PDB entry 8BFW | X-ray diffraction, 2.33 A resolution | chains A and C of the 4 polymer chains in the assembly

# Chain A (and C)
Name: Processed angiotensin-converting enzyme 2
Source organism: Homo sapiens
Notes: chain C of this document is another copy of the same molecule, construct and numbering; everything in this record applies to it too
Reference sequence: Q9BYF1 (ACE2_HUMAN); residues 19-615 here = UniProt positions 19-615
Sequence (609 residues; each row starts with the number of its first residue):
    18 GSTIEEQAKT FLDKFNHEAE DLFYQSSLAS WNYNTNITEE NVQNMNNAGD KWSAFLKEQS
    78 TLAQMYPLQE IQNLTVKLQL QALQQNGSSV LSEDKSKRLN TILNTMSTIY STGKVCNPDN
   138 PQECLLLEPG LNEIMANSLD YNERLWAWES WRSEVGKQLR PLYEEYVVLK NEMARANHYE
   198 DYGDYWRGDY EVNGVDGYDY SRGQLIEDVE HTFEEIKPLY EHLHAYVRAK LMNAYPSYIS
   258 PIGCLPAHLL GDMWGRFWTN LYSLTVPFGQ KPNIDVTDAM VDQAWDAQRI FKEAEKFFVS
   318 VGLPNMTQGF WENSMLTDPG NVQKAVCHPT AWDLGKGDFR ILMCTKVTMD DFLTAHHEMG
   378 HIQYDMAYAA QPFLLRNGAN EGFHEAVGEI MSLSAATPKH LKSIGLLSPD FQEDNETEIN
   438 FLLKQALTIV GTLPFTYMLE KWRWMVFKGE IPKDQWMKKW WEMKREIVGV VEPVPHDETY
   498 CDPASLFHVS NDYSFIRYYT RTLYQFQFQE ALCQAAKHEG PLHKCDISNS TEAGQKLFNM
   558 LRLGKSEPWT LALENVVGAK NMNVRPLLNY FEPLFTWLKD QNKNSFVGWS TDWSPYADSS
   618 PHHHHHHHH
Disordered / not traced: 18, 615-626 (chain C: 18-23, 615-626)
Sequence notes: expression tag (18, 616-626)
UniProt features mapped onto this chain:
  - region (Interaction with SARS-CoV spike glycoprotein): D30 to Y41, M82 to P84, K353 to R357
  - active site: E375 (Proton acceptor), H505 (Proton donor)
  - binding site (chloride): R169, W477, K481
  - binding site (substrate): R273, H345, P346, Y515
  - binding site (Zn(2+)): H374, H378, E402
  - glycosylation (N-linked (GlcNAc...) asparagine): N53, N90, N103, N322, N432, N546
  - mutagenesis: S19 (S19P: Increases slightly the interaction with RBD domain of SARS-CoV-2 spike protein), Q24 to K26 (Slightly inhibits interaction with SARS-CoV spike glycoprotein), Q24 (Q24T: Increases slightly the interaction with RBD domain of SARS-CoV-2 spike protein), A25 (A25V: Increases slightly the interaction with RBD domain of SARS-CoV-2 spike protein), T27 (T27Y: Increases slightly the interaction with RBD domain of SARS-CoV-2 spike protein. In sACE2.v2.2; increases interaction with RBD domain of SARS-CoV-2 spike protein ...), L29 (L29F: Increases slightly the interaction with RBD domain of SARS-CoV-2 spike protein), K31 (K31D: Abolishes interaction with SARS-CoV spike glycoprotein; K31Y: Increases slightly the interaction with RBD domain of SARS-CoV-2 spike protein), N33 (N33D: Increases slightly the interaction with RBD domain of SARS-CoV-2 spike protein), H34 (H34A: Increases slightly the interaction with RBD domain of SARS-CoV-2 spike protein), E37 (E37A: No effect on interaction with SARS-CoV spike glycoprotein), D38 (D38A: No effect on interaction with SARS-CoV spike glycoprotein), L39 (L39R: Increases slightly the interaction with RBD domain of SARS-CoV-2 spike protein), 48 further mutagenesis entries in UniProt
Cystine bridges: C133-C141, C344-C361, C530-C542
From the paper describing this entry:
  - specificity-determining residues: G352 (proposed by the authors, not directly observed)

# Chain A / chain C interface
Contacting residue pairs (30; chain A residue first):
  Q86(A) - S106(C)  hydrogen bond
  Q86(A) - L108(C)  hydrogen bond (side chain-backbone)
  Q86(A) - E110(C)
  Q102(A) - H195(C)  hydrogen bond
  S106(A) - Q86(C)
  V107(A) - Q86(C)
  E189(A) - N210(C)
  R192(A) - N210(C)
  N194(A) - N194(C)
  N194(A) - H195(C)
  H195(A) - Q102(C)
  H195(A) - N194(C)
  H195(A) - H195(C)
  H195(A) - Y196(C)  hydrogen bond
  H195(A) - R219(C)  hydrogen bond (backbone-side chain)
  Y196(A) - H195(C)
  Y196(A) - R219(C)
  E197(A) - D201(C)
  E197(A) - R219(C)
  D201(A) - E197(C)
  E208(A) - R192(C)
  N210(A) - E189(C)  hydrogen bond (side chain-backbone)
  N210(A) - R192(C)
  N210(A) - A193(C)
  G211(A) - E189(C)
  S218(A) - R192(C)
  R219(A) - H195(C)  hydrogen bond (side chain-backbone)
  R219(A) - Y196(C)
  R219(A) - E197(C)
  G220(A) - E197(C)
Other interface residues (no listed pair), chain A (24 interface residues in all): Q81, L108, S109, A193, R204, D213, D216
Other interface residues (no listed pair), chain C (22 interface residues in all): Q81, S109, K112, S113, E208, S218, G220

# In short
24 residues of chain A face 22 of chain C across their interface; the contacts include 7 hydrogen bonds. Polar
pairs include Q86(A)-S106(C), Q86(A)-L108(C) and Q102(A)-H195(C). From UniProt: active-site residues E375(A)
and H505(A), 3 chloride-binding residues, 4 substrate-binding residues and 3 Zn2+-binding residues on chain A.
From the paper: the specificity determinant G352(A).
Both chains are Processed angiotensin-converting enzyme 2 (Homo sapiens). Entry 8BFW (The structures of Ace2
in complex with bicyclic peptide inhibitor) was determined by X-ray diffraction, deposited together with 8B9P,
8BN1 and 8BYJ.
